PDB entry 9E2P | electron microscopy, 3.57 A resolution | chains A and C of the 4 polymer chains in the assembly

[Chain A (and C)]
Protein: Mitochondrial Rho GTPase 1
Organism: Homo sapiens
Notes: EC 3.6.5.-; chain C of this document is another copy of the same molecule, construct and numbering; everything in this record applies to it too
UniProt: Q8IXI2 (MIRO1_HUMAN); numbering as in UniProt (aligned over 1-591)
Chain sequence (618 residues; row label = number of the first residue in the row; numbers below 1 keep their minus sign (Met-18 is residue -18)):
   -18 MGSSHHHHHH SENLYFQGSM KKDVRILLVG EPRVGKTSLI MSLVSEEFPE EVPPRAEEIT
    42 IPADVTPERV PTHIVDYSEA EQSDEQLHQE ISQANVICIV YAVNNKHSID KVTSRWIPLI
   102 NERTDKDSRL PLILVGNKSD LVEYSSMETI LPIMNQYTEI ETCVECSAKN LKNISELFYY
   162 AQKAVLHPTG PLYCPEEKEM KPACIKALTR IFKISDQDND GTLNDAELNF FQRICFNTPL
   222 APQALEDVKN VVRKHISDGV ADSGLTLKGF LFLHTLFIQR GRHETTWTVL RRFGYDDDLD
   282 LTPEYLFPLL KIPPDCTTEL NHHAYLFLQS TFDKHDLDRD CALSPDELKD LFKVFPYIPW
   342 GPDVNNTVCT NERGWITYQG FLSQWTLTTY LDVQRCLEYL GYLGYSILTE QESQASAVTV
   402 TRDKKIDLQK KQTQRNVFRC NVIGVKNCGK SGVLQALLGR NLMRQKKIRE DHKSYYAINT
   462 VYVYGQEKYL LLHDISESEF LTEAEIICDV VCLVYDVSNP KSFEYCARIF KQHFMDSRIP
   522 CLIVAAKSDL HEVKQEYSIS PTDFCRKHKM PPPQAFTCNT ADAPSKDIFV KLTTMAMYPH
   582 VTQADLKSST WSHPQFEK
Disordered / not traced: -18 to 0, 588-599
Sequence notes: expression tag (-18 to 0, 592-599)
Bound ions: Mg2+: Thr18 (together with GTP); Ca2+ site 1: Asp197, Asp199, Asp201, Thr203, Glu208; Ca2+ site 2: Asp317, Asp319, Asp321, Ala323, Glu328
Ligand contacts:
  - GTP (guanosine-5'-triphosphate), molecule 1: Glu12, Pro13, Arg14, Val15, Gly16, Lys17, Thr18, Ser19, Phe29, Glu31, Val33, Pro34, Pro35, Ser59, Asn118, Lys119, Asp121, Ser148, Ala149, Lys150
  - GTP, molecule 2: Val426, Lys427, Asn428, Cys429, Gly430, Lys431, Ser432, Gly433, Leu443, Gln446, Lys454, Lys528, Asp530, Leu531, Thr558, Cys559, Asn560
Swiss-Prot annotation at these positions:
  - binding site (GTP): Arg14, Gly16, Lys17, Thr18, Ser19, Ser59, Asn118, Lys119, Asp121, Ala149, Lys150, Asn428, Cys429, Gly430, Lys431, Ser432, Gly433, Lys447, Lys528, Asp530 and 2 more in UniProt
  - binding site (Mg(2+)): Thr18, Pro35, Asp57, Asn428
  - binding site (Ca(2+)): Asp197, Asp199, Asp201, Thr203, Glu208, Asp317, Asp319, Asp321, Ala323, Glu328
  - binding site (GDP): Asn428, Cys429, Gly430, Lys431, Ser432, Gly433, Lys447, Lys454, Ser477, Glu478, Lys528, Asp530, Thr558, Cys559, Asn560
  - modified residue: Lys92 (N6-acetyllysine)
  - cross-link (Glycyl lysine isopeptide (Lys-Gly)): Lys153 (interchain with G-Cter in ubiquitin), Lys235 (interchain with G-Cter in ubiquitin), Lys572 (interchain with G-Cter in ubiquitin)
  - mutagenesis: Pro13 (P13V: Causes constitutive activation inducing an aggregation of the mitochondrial network), Thr18 (T18N: Causes constitutive inactivation), Ser156 (S156A: No effect on PINK1-PRKN-mediated degradation), Glu208 (E208K: Abolishes the formation of thread-like mitochondria), Glu328 (E328K: Abolishes the formation of thread-like mitochondria), Lys427 (K427V: No effect), Ser432 (S432N: No effect)

[Interface between chain A and chain C]
Residue-residue contacts - 15 pairs, chain A then chain C:
  His303(A) - Val401(C)
  His303(A) - Arg403(C)
  Gln310(A) - Lys411(C)  hydrogen bond
  Val401(A) - His303(C)
  Arg403(A) - His303(C)
  Lys411(A) - Gln310(C)  hydrogen bond
  Gln413(A) - Gly466(C)  hydrogen bond (side chain-backbone)
  Gln413(A) - Glu468(C)
  Gln415(A) - Asn417(C)  hydrogen bond
  Asn417(A) - Gln415(C)  hydrogen bond
  Tyr465(A) - Tyr579(C)  hydrogen bond (backbone-side chain)
  Gly466(A) - Gln413(C)
  Gln467(A) - Gln467(C)
  Glu468(A) - Gln413(C)
  Tyr579(A) - Tyr465(C)  hydrogen bond (side chain-backbone)
Interface residues without a listed pair, chain A (16 interface residues in all): Leu307, Tyr359, Thr402
Interface residues without a listed pair, chain C (15 interface residues in all): Leu307, Thr402

[Overview]
Chain A and chain C form an interface of 16 and 15 residues respectively; the contacts include 7 hydrogen
bonds. Polar pairs include Gln310(A)-Lys411(C), Gln413(A)-Gly466(C) and Gln415(A)-Asn417(C). Chain A binds
GTP.
Chain A and chain C are both Mitochondrial Rho GTPase 1 (Homo sapiens); the structure, Complex of Human MIRO1
and TRAK1 Binding Site-2 (L570-R613), was determined by electron microscopy.
